PDB entry 1WS2 | X-ray diffraction, 2.70 A resolution | chains A and D of the 4 polymer chains in the assembly

Chain A (and D):
Name: Uricase
Source organism: Aspergillus flavus
Notes: EC 1.7.3.3; chain D of this document is another copy of the same molecule, construct and numbering; everything in this record applies to it too
Reference sequence: Q00511 (URIC_ASPFL); residue numbers follow UniProt; this construct covers 1-301
Sequence (301 residues; row label = number of the first residue in the row):
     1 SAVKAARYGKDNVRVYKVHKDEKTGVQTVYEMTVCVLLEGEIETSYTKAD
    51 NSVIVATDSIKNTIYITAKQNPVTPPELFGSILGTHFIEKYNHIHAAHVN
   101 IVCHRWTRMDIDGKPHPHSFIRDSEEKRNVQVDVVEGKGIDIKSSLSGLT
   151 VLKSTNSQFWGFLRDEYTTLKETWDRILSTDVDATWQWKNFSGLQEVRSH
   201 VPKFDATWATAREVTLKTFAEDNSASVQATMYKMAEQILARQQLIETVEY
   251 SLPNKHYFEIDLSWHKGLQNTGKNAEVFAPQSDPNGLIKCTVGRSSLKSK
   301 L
Unresolved in the structure: 297-301
Sequence notes: modified residue (1)
Modified / non-standard residues: S1 (n-acetyl-serine; SAC)
Ligand contacts:
  - 5,6-diaminopyrimidine-2,4(1h,3h)-dione (URN), molecule 1: Y8, I54, V55, A56, T57
  - 5,6-diaminopyrimidine-2,4(1h,3h)-dione (URN), molecule 2: F159, L170, R176, V227, Q228, H256

How chain A and chain D interact:
Residue-residue contacts - 12 pairs, chain A then chain D:
  E166(A) - W264(D)
  E166(A) - H265(D)  hydrogen bond (backbone-side chain)
  E166(A) - K266(D)
  Y167(A) - W264(D)
  Y167(A) - H265(D)
  T169(A) - W264(D)
  W264(A) - E166(D)
  W264(A) - T169(D)
  H265(A) - E166(D)  hydrogen bond (side chain-backbone)
  H265(A) - Y167(D)
  S282(A) - D283(D)  hydrogen bond
  D283(A) - S282(D)  hydrogen bond
Also at the interface, not in a pair above, chain A (9 interface residues in all): T168, K266

In short:
9 residues of chain A face 8 of chain D across their interface; the contacts include 4 hydrogen bonds. Polar
pairs include E166(A)-H265(D) and S282(A)-D283(D). Chain A binds 5,6-diaminopyrimidine-2,4(1h,3h)-dione.
Both chains are Uricase (Aspergillus flavus). Entry 1WS2 (urate oxidase from aspergillus flavus complexed with
5,6-diaminouracil) was determined by X-ray diffraction together with 1WRR, 1WS3, 1XT4, 1XXJ and 1XY3 from the
same study.
